Entry 4XLP (X-ray diffraction, 4.00 A resolution); this record covers chains D and F of the 8 polymer chains in the assembly.

Chain D:
Molecule: DNA-directed RNA polymerase subunit beta'
Organism: Thermus aquaticus
Notes: EC 2.7.7.6
UniProt: Q9KWU6 (RPOC_THEAQ); numbering as in UniProt (aligned over 1-1524)
Amino-acid sequence (1524 residues; row label = number of the first residue in the row):
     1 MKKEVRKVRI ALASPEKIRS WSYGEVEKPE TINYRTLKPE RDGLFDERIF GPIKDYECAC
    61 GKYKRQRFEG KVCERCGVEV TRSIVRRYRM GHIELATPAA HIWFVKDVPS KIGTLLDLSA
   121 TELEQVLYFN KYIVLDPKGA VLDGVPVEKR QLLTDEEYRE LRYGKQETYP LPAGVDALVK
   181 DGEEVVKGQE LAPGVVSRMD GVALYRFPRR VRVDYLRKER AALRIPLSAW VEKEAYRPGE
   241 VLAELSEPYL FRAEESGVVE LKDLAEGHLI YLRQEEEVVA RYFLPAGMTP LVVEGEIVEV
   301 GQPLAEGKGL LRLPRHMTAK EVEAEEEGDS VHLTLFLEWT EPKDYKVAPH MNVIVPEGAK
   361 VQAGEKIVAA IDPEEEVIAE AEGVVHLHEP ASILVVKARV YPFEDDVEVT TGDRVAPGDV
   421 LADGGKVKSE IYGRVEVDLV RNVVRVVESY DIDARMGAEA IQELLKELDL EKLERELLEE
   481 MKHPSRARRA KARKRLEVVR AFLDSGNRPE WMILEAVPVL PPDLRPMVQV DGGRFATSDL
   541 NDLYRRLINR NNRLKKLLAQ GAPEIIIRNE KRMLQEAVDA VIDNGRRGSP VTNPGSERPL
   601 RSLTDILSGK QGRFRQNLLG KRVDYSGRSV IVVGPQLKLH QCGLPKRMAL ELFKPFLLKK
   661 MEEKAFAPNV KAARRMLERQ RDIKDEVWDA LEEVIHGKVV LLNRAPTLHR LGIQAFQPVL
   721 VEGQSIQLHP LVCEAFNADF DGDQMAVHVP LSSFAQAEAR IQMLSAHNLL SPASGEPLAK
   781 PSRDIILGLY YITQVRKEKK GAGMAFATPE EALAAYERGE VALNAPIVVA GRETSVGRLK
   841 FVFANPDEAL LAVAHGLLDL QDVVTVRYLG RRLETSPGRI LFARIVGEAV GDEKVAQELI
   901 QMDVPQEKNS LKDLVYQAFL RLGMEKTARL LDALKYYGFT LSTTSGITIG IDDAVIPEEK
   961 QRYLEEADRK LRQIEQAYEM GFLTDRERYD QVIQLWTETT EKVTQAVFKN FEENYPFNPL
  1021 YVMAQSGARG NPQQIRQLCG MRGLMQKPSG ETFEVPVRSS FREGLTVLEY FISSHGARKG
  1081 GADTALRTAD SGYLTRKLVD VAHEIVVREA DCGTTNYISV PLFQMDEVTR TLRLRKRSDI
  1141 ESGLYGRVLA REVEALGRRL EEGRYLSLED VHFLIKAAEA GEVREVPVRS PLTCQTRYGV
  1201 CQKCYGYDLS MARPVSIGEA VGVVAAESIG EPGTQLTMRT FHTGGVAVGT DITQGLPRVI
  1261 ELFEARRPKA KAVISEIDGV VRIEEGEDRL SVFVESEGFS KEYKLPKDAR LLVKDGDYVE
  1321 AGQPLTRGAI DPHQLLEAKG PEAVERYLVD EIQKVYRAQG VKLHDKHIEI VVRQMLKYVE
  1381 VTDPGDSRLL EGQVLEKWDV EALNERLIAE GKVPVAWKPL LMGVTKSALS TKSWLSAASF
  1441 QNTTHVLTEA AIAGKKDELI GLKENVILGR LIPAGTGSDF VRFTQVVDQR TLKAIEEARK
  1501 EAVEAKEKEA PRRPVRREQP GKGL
Not modelled in the structure: 1, 1239-1252, 1506-1524
Swiss-Prot annotation at these positions:
  - binding site (Zn(2+)): C58, C60, C73, C76, C1112, C1194, C1201, C1204
  - binding site (Mg(2+)): D739, D741, D743
Bound ions: Zn2+ site 1: C58, C60, C73, C76; Mg2+: D739, D741, D743; Zn2+ site 2: C1112, C1194, C1201, C1204

Chain F:
Molecule: RNA polymerase sigma factor SigA
Organism: Thermus aquaticus
UniProt: Q9EZJ8 (SIGA_THEAQ); numbering as in UniProt (aligned over 92-438)
Amino-acid sequence (347 residues; numbered 92 to 438; the number before each row is that of its first residue):
    92 TSDPVRQYLH EIGQVPLLTL EEEIDLARKV EEGMEAIKKL SEATGLDQEL IREVVRAKIL
   152 GTARIQKIPG LKEKPDPKTV EEVDGKLKSL PKELKRYLHI AREGEAARQH LIEANLRLVV
   212 SIAKKYTGRG LSFLDLIQEG NQGLIRAVEK FEYKRRFKFS TYATWWIRQA INRAIADQAR
   272 TIRIPVHMVE TINKLSRTAR QLQQELGREP SYEEIAEAMG PGWDAKRVEE TLKIAQEPVS
   332 LETPIGDEKD SFYGDFIPDE NLPSPVEAAA QSLLSEELEK ALSKLSEREA MVLKLRKGLI
   392 DGREHTLEEV GAYFGVTRER IRQIENKALR KLKYHESRTR KLRDFLE
Not modelled in the structure: 92-93
Swiss-Prot annotation at these positions:
  - DNA-binding region: L398 to N417 (H-T-H motif)
  - region: S93 to I128 (Sigma-70 factor domain-1)
  - motif: D226 to Q229 (Interaction with polymerase core subunit RpoC)
What the authors report for this chain:
  - mutagenesis - Y217A, W256A: decreased stability

How chain D and chain F interact:
Contacting residue pairs (115):
  E30(D) - R274(F)  salt bridge
  T31(D) - T272(F)
  T31(D) - I273(F)
  I32(D) - I273(F)
  Y34(D) - I273(F)  hydrophobic
  Y34(D) - R274(F)
  Y34(D) - P276(F)
  Y34(D) - M279(F)  hydrophobic
  Y34(D) - I325(F)  hydrophobic
  R35(D) - I325(F)
  R65(D) - D392(F)
  R65(D) - G393(F)  hydrogen bond (side chain-backbone)
  R67(D) - D392(F)
  R67(D) - R394(F)
  I84(D) - L353(F)  hydrophobic
  A96(D) - I159(F)
  F129(D) - Q98(F)  hydrogen bond (backbone-side chain)
  N130(D) - Q98(F)
  F207(D) - E112(F)
  F207(D) - E113(F)
  F207(D) - D116(F)
  R209(D) - E112(F)  salt bridge
  P349(D) - E112(F)
  H350(D) - R247(F)  hydrogen bond
  N352(D) - R119(F)
  I371(D) - Y244(F)  hydrophobic
  I371(D) - K245(F)
  I371(D) - R247(F)
  D406(D) - K183(F)
  D406(D) - K186(F)  salt bridge
  V407(D) - H190(F)
  V409(D) - H190(F)
  T410(D) - K149(F)
  T410(D) - R193(F)  hydrogen bond
  T411(D) - R193(F)
  D413(D) - K149(F)
  V437(D) - H190(F)
  L439(D) - R187(F)
  P526(D) - L332(F)
  M527(D) - I273(F)  hydrophobic
  M527(D) - P329(F)  hydrophobic
  V530(D) - Y344(F)
  V530(D) - I348(F)  hydrophobic
  R534(D) - Q327(F)  hydrogen bond
  F535(D) - V330(F)  hydrogen bond (backbone-backbone)
  A536(D) - V330(F)
  A536(D) - L332(F)  hydrophobic
  A536(D) - Y344(F)  hydrophobic
  T537(D) - P329(F)
  T537(D) - V330(F)  hydrogen bond (backbone-backbone)
  T537(D) - S331(F)
  T537(D) - L332(F)  hydrogen bond (backbone-backbone)
  S538(D) - L332(F)
  S538(D) - E333(F)
  D539(D) - S331(F)  hydrogen bond
  D539(D) - E333(F)
  D542(D) - T272(F)  hydrogen bond
  R545(D) - Q269(F)  hydrogen bond
  R546(D) - S223(F)  hydrogen bond
  R546(D) - D226(F)  salt bridge
  N549(D) - Q269(F)  hydrogen bond
  R550(D) - S223(F)  hydrogen bond
  R550(D) - D226(F)  salt bridge
  R553(D) - D226(F)  salt bridge
  R553(D) - Q229(F)
  R553(D) - E230(F)  salt bridge
  L558(D) - I159(F)
  Q560(D) - R147(F)  hydrogen bond (backbone-side chain)
  Q560(D) - Q233(F)
  Q560(D) - I236(F)
  Q560(D) - E240(F)
  G561(D) - R147(F)
  G561(D) - L151(F)
  G561(D) - Q200(F)
  A562(D) - L151(F)
  A562(D) - Q200(F)
  A562(D) - I236(F)  hydrophobic
  P563(D) - Q200(F)
  P563(D) - I203(F)  hydrophobic
  E564(D) - R155(F)  salt bridge
  I565(D) - Y99(F)  hydrophobic
  I565(D) - E204(F)
  I565(D) - L207(F)  hydrophobic
  I566(D) - L207(F)  hydrophobic
  I566(D) - Q229(F)  hydrogen bond (backbone-side chain)
  R568(D) - E102(F)  salt bridge
  N569(D) - Y99(F)
  N569(D) - Q229(F)
  E570(D) - Q229(F)  hydrogen bond
  R572(D) - Q98(F)
  R572(D) - E102(F)  salt bridge
  M573(D) - L225(F)  hydrophobic
  M573(D) - D226(F)
  M573(D) - Q229(F)
  E576(D) - P95(F)
  P594(D) - G221(F)
  R598(D) - S331(F)  hydrogen bond
  R598(D) - P335(F)
  R601(D) - F343(F)
  Q611(D) - K340(F)  hydrogen bond (side chain-backbone)
  Q611(D) - D341(F)
  Q611(D) - F343(F)
  P668(D) - R431(F)
  P668(D) - K432(F)
  N669(D) - E368(F)
  V670(D) - L364(F)  hydrophobic
  K671(D) - L364(F)
  K671(D) - F436(F)
  A672(D) - D435(F)
  R674(D) - V357(F)
  R675(D) - D435(F)  salt bridge
  R675(D) - F436(F)
  R675(D) - L437(F)
  R675(D) - E438(F)
  R679(D) - E438(F)  hydrogen bond (side chain-backbone)
Other interface residues (no listed pair), chain D (77 interface residues in all): R19, K28, N33, F68, E94, E156, A391, E404, V528, A559, I567
Other interface residues (no listed pair), chain F (81 interface residues in all): I103, Q105, I115, E144, I156, P160, L162, R199, L222, N232, R271, I275, S342, A361, T430

In short:
77 residues of chain D and 81 residues of chain F are in contact; the contacts include 20 hydrogen bonds and
11 salt bridges. Among the polar pairs are E30(D)-R274(F), R209(D)-E112(F) and D406(D)-K186(F). UniProt lists
8 Zn2+-binding residues and 3 Mg2+-binding residues on chain D. The paper reports that Y217A and W256A of
chain F reduce stability.
Chain D is DNA-directed RNA polymerase subunit beta' and chain F is RNA polymerase sigma factor SigA, both
from Thermus aquaticus; the structure, Crystal structure of T.aquaticus transcription initiation complex
containing upstream fork promoter, was determined by X-ray diffraction together with 4XLN and 4XLQ from the
same study.
